PDB entry 8R3M | electron microscopy, 3.49 A resolution | chains A and B of the 10 polymer chains in the assembly

Chain A (and B):
Name: DNA-directed RNA polymerase subunit alpha
Organism: Mycolicibacterium smegmatis MC2 155
Notes: EC 2.7.7.6; chain B of this document is another copy of the same molecule, construct and numbering; everything in this record applies to it too
UniProt: A0QSL8 (RPOA_MYCS2); residues 1-350 here = UniProt positions 1-350
Sequence (350 residues; numbered 1 to 350; the number before each row is that of its first residue):
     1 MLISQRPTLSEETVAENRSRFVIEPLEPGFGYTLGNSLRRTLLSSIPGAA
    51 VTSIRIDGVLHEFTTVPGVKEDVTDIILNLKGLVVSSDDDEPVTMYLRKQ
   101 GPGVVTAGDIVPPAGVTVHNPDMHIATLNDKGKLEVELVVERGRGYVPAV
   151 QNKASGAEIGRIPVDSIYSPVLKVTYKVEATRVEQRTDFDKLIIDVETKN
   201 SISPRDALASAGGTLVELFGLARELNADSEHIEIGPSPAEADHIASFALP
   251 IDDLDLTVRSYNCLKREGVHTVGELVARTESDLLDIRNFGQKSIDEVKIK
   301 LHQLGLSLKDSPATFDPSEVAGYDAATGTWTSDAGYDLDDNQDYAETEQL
Disordered / not traced: 227-350 (chain B: 240-350)

Interface between chain A and chain B:
Pairs across the interface (75; chain A residue first):
  Met1(A) - Asp90(B)
  Met1(A) - Pro92(B)
  Met1(A) - Glu141(B)
  Met1(A) - Arg142(B)
  Leu2(A) - Pro47(B)  hydrophobic
  Leu2(A) - Asp90(B)
  Leu2(A) - Arg142(B)
  Leu2(A) - Arg144(B)
  Ile3(A) - Arg144(B)  hydrogen bond (backbone-side chain)
  Pro7(A) - Leu218(B)  hydrophobic
  Pro7(A) - Leu221(B)
  Leu9(A) - Leu221(B)
  Leu9(A) - Leu225(B)  hydrophobic
  Glu11(A) - Leu225(B)
  Phe21(A) - Leu225(B)  hydrophobic
  Glu27(A) - Ser44(B)
  Glu27(A) - Arg144(B)  salt bridge
  Gly29(A) - Arg40(B)  hydrogen bond (backbone-side chain)
  Phe30(A) - Thr41(B)
  Phe30(A) - Leu218(B)  hydrophobic
  Thr33(A) - Asn36(B)  hydrogen bond
  Thr33(A) - Ser37(B)  hydrogen bond (side chain-backbone)
  Thr33(A) - Arg40(B)
  Leu34(A) - Leu218(B)  hydrophobic
  Leu34(A) - Phe219(B)  hydrophobic
  Ser37(A) - Thr33(B)
  Ser37(A) - Ser37(B)
  Leu38(A) - Phe219(B)  hydrophobic
  Arg40(A) - Gly29(B)  hydrogen bond (side chain-backbone)
  Arg40(A) - Thr33(B)  hydrogen bond
  Ser45(A) - Phe30(B)
  Pro47(A) - Glu230(B)
  Arg142(A) - Glu230(B)  salt bridge
  Arg144(A) - Met1(B)
  Arg144(A) - Leu2(B)
  Arg144(A) - Glu27(B)  salt bridge
  Arg186(A) - Val147(B)
  Arg205(A) - Leu225(B)  hydrogen bond (side chain-backbone)
  Asp206(A) - Asn226(B)  hydrogen bond
  Leu208(A) - Ala222(B)
  Leu208(A) - Leu225(B)  hydrophobic
  Ala209(A) - Ala222(B)
  Ala209(A) - Asn226(B)
  Ala209(A) - Ser229(B)
  Ser210(A) - Ser229(B)
  Ser210(A) - Glu230(B)  hydrogen bond (side chain-backbone)
  Ser210(A) - His231(B)
  Gly212(A) - Phe219(B)
  Gly212(A) - Ala222(B)
  Thr214(A) - Ile232(B)
  Leu215(A) - Phe219(B)  hydrophobic
  Val216(A) - Val216(B)
  Val216(A) - Phe219(B)  hydrophobic
  Val216(A) - Gly220(B)
  Glu217(A) - Glu233(B)
  Glu217(A) - Ile234(B)
  Leu218(A) - Phe30(B)  hydrophobic
  Phe219(A) - Leu34(B)  hydrophobic
  Phe219(A) - Ser37(B)
  Phe219(A) - Leu215(B)  hydrophobic
  Phe219(A) - Val216(B)
  Phe219(A) - Phe219(B)  hydrophobic
  Gly220(A) - Val216(B)
  Leu221(A) - Arg6(B)
  Leu221(A) - Pro7(B)
  Leu221(A) - Leu9(B)
  Leu221(A) - Ile234(B)  hydrophobic
  Ala222(A) - Leu208(B)
  Ala222(A) - Ala209(B)
  Ala222(A) - Gly212(B)
  Arg223(A) - Val216(B)
  Leu225(A) - Leu9(B)  hydrophobic
  Leu225(A) - Arg205(B)
  Leu225(A) - Leu208(B)  hydrophobic
  Asn226(A) - Ala209(B)
Also at the interface, not in a pair above, chain A (43 interface residues in all): Arg6, Thr8, Leu26, Thr41, Gly213
Also at the interface, not in a pair above, chain B (48 interface residues in all): Leu26, Tyr32, Leu38, Glu91, Gly143, Gly213, Arg223

Overview:
43 residues of chain A face 48 of chain B across their interface; the contacts include 9 hydrogen bonds and 3
salt bridges. Polar contacts include Glu27(A)-Arg144(B), Arg142(A)-Glu230(B) and Ile3(A)-Arg144(B).
Chain A and chain B are both DNA-directed RNA polymerase subunit alpha (Mycolicibacterium smegmatis MC2 155);
the structure, Mycobacterium smegnatis RNA polymerase transcription initiation complex with SigmaA, RbpA, HelD
N-terminal, CO and PCh loop ..., was determined by electron microscopy (same publication as 8Q3I, 8QN8, 8QTI,
8QU6, 8R2M, 8R6P and 8R6R).
